PDB entry 5MHS | X-ray diffraction, 3.70 A resolution | chains D and E of the 9 polymer chains in the assembly

== Chain D ==
Name: 5C6 Fab light chain
Organism: Mus musculus
Notes: antibody fragment or engineered binder
Sequence (217 residues; each row starts with the number of its first residue):
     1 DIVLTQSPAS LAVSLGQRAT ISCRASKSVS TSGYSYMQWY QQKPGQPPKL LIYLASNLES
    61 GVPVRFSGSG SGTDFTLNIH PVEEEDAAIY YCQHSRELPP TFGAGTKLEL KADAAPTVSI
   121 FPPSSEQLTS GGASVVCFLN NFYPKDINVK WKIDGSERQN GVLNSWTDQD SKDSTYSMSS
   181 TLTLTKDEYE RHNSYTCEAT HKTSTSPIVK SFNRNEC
Unresolved in the structure: 215-217
Cystine bridges: Cys-23/Cys-92

== Chain E ==
Name: 5C6 Fab heavy chain
Organism: Mus musculus
Notes: antibody fragment or engineered binder
Sequence (221 residues; row label = number of the first residue in the row):
     1 QVQLKQSGPG LVQPSQSLSI TCTVSGFSLT NYAIHWVRQS PGKGLEWLGV IWSGGSTDYN
    61 AAFISRLSIS KDNFKSQVFF KMNSLQSNDT AIYYCARKEE LYGYDGYLFF DVWGAGTTVT
   121 VSSAKTTAPS VYPLVPVCGG TTGSSVTLGC LVKGYFPEPV TLTWNSGSLS SGVHTFPALL
   181 QSGLYTLSSS VTVTSNTWPS QTITCNVAHP ASSTKVDKKI E
Unresolved in the structure: 42-44, 137-144
Cystine bridges: Cys-22/Cys-95

== Chain D / chain E interface ==
Residue-residue contacts - 50 pairs, chain D then chain E:
  Tyr-36(D) with Gly-106(E)
  Gln-38(D) with Leu-108(E); Phe-109(E)
  Tyr-40(D) with Phe-110(E), hydrogen bond (side chain-backbone); Trp-113(E)
  Pro-47(D) with Trp-113(E), hydrophobic; Gly-114(E)
  Pro-48(D) with Trp-113(E)
  Leu-50(D) with Phe-110(E)
  Leu-54(D) with Tyr-104(E); Asp-105(E); Gly-106(E)
  Glu-59(D) with Asp-111(E)
  Gln-93(D) with Leu-108(E), hydrogen bond (side chain-backbone)
  Ser-95(D) with Gly-106(E); Leu-108(E), hydrogen bond (side chain-backbone)
  Glu-97(D) with Leu-108(E)
  Leu-98(D) with Leu-108(E)
  Pro-100(D) with Trp-47(E)
  Phe-102(D) with Leu-45(E); Phe-110(E), hydrophobic; Trp-113(E), hydrophobic
  Ser-119(D) with Thr-147(E)
  Ile-120(D) with Pro-136(E)
  Phe-121(D) with Leu-134(E), hydrophobic; Pro-136(E), hydrophobic; Thr-147(E)
  Pro-122(D) with Leu-134(E); Val-135(E)
  Ser-124(D) with Pro-133(E)
  Gln-127(D) with Tyr-132(E)
  Phe-138(D) with Gly-149(E); Phe-176(E), hydrophobic; Ser-188(E); Ser-189(E); Ser-190(E)
  Asn-140(D) with His-174(E), hydrogen bond
  Asn-141(D) with His-174(E), hydrogen bond
  Leu-163(D) with Leu-179(E), hydrophobic
  Asn-164(D) with Leu-179(E)
  Ser-165(D) with Phe-176(E); Pro-177(E)
  Trp-166(D) with Pro-177(E)
  Thr-167(D) with Thr-175(E); Phe-176(E)
  Ser-177(D) with His-174(E); Phe-176(E)
  Met-178(D) with Phe-176(E)
  Ser-179(D) with Phe-176(E); Ser-188(E)
Interface residues without a listed pair, chain D (33 interface residues in all): Pro-99, Val-136
Interface residues without a listed pair, chain E (31 interface residues in all): Val-37, Glu-46, Cys-150, Leu-151, Thr-186

== Summary ==
33 residues of chain D and 31 residues of chain E are in contact; the contacts include 5 hydrogen bonds. Among
the polar pairs are Tyr-40(D)/Phe-110(E), Gln-93(D)/Leu-108(E) and Ser-95(D)/Leu-108(E).
Here chain D is 5C6 Fab light chain and chain E is 5C6 Fab heavy chain, both from Mus musculus. Entry 5MHS
(T1L reovirus sigma1 complexed with 5C6 Fab fragments) was determined by X-ray diffraction.
